Entry 7VBX (X-ray diffraction, 2.60 A resolution); this record covers chain A.

[Chain A]
Molecule: [Pyruvate dehydrogenase (acetyl-transferring)] kinase isozyme 2, mitochondrial
From: Homo sapiens
Notes: EC 2.7.11.2
UniProt: Q15119 (PDK2_HUMAN); residue numbers follow UniProt; this construct covers 16-407
Sequence (394 residues; each row starts with the number of its first residue):
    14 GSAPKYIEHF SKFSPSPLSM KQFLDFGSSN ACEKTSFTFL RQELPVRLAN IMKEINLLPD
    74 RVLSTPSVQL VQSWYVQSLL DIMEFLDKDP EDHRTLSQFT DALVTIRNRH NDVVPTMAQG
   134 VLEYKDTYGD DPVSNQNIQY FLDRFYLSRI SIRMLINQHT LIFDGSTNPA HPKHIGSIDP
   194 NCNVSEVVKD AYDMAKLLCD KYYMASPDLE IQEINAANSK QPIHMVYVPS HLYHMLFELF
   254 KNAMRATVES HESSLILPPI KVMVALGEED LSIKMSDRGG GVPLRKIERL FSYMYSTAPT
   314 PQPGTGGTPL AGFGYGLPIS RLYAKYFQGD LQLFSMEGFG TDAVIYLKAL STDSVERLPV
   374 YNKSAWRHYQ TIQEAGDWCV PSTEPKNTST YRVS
Not modelled in the structure: 180-184, 313-326, 373-407
Construct notes: expression tag (14-15)
Small-molecule neighbours: 5ZP ((3S)-3-[5-(8-cyclopropyl-2-methyl-9H-pyrido[2,3-b]indol-3-yl)-1,3,4-oxadiazol-2-yl]-4-methyl-N-[(1R)-1-phenylethyl]pentanamide): Leu252, Asn255, Ala256, Arg258, Ala259, Glu262, Met288, Asp290, Gly292, Gly294, Val295, Lys299, Arg302, Leu303, Leu330, Leu346, Thr354, Asp355, Ala356
Swiss-Prot annotation at these positions:
  - binding site (ATP): Glu251 to Arg258, Asp290, Ser309, Thr310, Gly325 to Leu330
  - modified residue: Tyr215 (Phosphotyrosine), Tyr216 (Phosphotyrosine), Lys376 (N6-succinyllysine)
  - natural variant: Gly342 (G342R: In a glioblastoma multiforme sample)

[Overview]
Chain A binds compound 5ZP. Curated annotation (UniProt) lists 17 ATP-binding residues.
Chain A is [Pyruvate dehydrogenase (acetyl-transferring)] kinase isozyme 2, mitochondrial (Homo sapiens); the
structure, Crystal structure of human pyruvate dehydrogenase kinase 2 in complex with compound 20, was
determined by X-ray diffraction (same publication as 7VBU).
